PDB entry 7E35 | X-ray diffraction, 2.40 A resolution | chains B and A

Chain B (and A):
Name: Non-structural protein 3
From: Severe acute respiratory syndrome coronavirus 2
Notes: EC 3.4.19.121, 3.4.22.-; fragment: papain-like protease (PLPro); chain A of this document is another copy of the same molecule, construct and numbering; everything in this record applies to it too
UniProtKB: P0DTD1 (R1AB_SARS2); residues 2-316 here correspond to UniProt positions 1564-1878 (UniProt number = residue number + 1562)
Sequence (315 residues; row label = number of the first residue in the row):
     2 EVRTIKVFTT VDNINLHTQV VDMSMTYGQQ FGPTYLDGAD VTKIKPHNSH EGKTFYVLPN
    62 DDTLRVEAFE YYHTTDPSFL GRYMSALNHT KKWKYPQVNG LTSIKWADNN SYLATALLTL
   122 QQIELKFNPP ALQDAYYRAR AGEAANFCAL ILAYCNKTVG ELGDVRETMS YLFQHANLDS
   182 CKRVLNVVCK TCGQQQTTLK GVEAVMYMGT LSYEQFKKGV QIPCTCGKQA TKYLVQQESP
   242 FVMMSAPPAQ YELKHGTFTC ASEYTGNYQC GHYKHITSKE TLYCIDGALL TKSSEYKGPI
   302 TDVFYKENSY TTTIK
Not modelled in the structure: 2-9, 21-31, 55-58, 253-256, 289 (chain A: fully traced)
Construct notes: engineered mutation Ser-112 (Cys1674 in P0DTD1)
Metal / ion sites: Zn2+: Cys-190, Cys-193, Cys-225, Cys-227
Residues lining bound ligands:
  - GYX (N-[(3-acetamidophenyl)methyl]-1-[(1R)-1-naphthalen-1-ylethyl]piperidine-4-carboxamide), molecule 1: Glu-162, Leu-163, Gly-164, Asp-165, Pro-248, Pro-249, Tyr-265, Asn-268, Tyr-269, Tyr-274, Thr-302
  - GYX, molecule 2: Arg-167, Met-209, Gly-210, Ser-246, Ala-247, Pro-248, Tyr-269
Curated features (UniProtKB/Swiss-Prot):
  - zinc finger: Cys-190 to Cys-227 (C4-type)
  - active site (For PL-PRO activity): His-273, Asp-287
  - binding site (Zn(2+)): Cys-190, Cys-193, Cys-225, Cys-227
Reported in the primary citation:
  - binding site for GYX: Leu-163, Asp-165, Pro-248, Pro-249, Tyr-265, Tyr-269, Gln-270
  - conformationally variable residues (side-chain flip): Leu-163, Tyr-269

How chain B and chain A interact:
Contacting residue pairs (30; chain B residue first):
  Phe-70(B) / Phe-70(A)  hydrophobic
  Pro-78(B) / Asp-180(A)
  Ser-79(B) / Lys-201(A)
  Ser-79(B) / Gly-202(A)
  Arg-83(B) / Lys-201(A)
  Asn-110(B) / Thr-226(A)
  Asn-157(B) / Val-203(A)
  Asn-157(B) / Glu-204(A)
  Lys-158(B) / Glu-204(A)
  Thr-159(B) / Glu-204(A)  hydrogen bond (backbone-side chain)
  Glu-162(B) / Glu-204(A)
  Arg-167(B) / Glu-168(A)  salt bridge
  Glu-168(B) / Arg-167(A)  salt bridge
  Glu-168(B) / Glu-168(A)
  Ser-171(B) / Tyr-172(A)  hydrogen bond
  Gln-175(B) / Asn-157(A)
  Gln-175(B) / Tyr-172(A)  hydrogen bond
  Asp-180(B) / Pro-78(A)
  Lys-201(B) / Ser-79(A)
  Lys-201(B) / Arg-83(A)
  Val-203(B) / Asn-157(A)
  Glu-204(B) / Asn-157(A)
  Gly-210(B) / Gln-270(A)
  Cys-225(B) / Asn-110(A)
  Thr-226(B) / Trp-107(A)
  Thr-226(B) / Asp-109(A)
  Thr-226(B) / Asn-110(A)
  Tyr-269(B) / Met-209(A)  hydrophobic
  Tyr-269(B) / Tyr-269(A)  hydrophobic
  Gln-270(B) / Pro-248(A)
Other interface residues (no listed pair), chain B (25 interface residues in all): Trp-107, Leu-200, Pro-248
Other interface residues (no listed pair), chain A (26 interface residues in all): Thr-159, Gly-161, Glu-162, Gln-175, Leu-200

Summary:
The interface between chain B and chain A involves 25 residues on one side and 26 on the other, with 3
hydrogen bonds and 2 salt bridges. Polar pairs include Arg-167(B)/Glu-168(A), Thr-159(B)/Glu-204(A) and
Ser-171(B)/Tyr-172(A). The paper reports a binding site for GYX at Leu-163(B), Asp-165(B) and Pro-248(B) among
others; conformational variability at Leu-163(B) and Tyr-269(B).
Chain B and chain A are both Non-structural protein 3 (Severe acute respiratory syndrome coronavirus 2); the
structure, Crystal structure of the SARS-CoV-2 papain-like protease (PLPro) C112S mutant bound to compound
S43, was determined by X-ray diffraction, deposited together with 7D6H.
